PDB entry 6I4X | X-ray diffraction, 2.69 A resolution | chains B and C of the 4 polymer chains in the assembly

[Chain B]
Name: Elongin-B
Organism: Homo sapiens
UniProtKB: Q15370 (ELOB_HUMAN), isoform Q15370-2; residue numbers follow UniProt; this construct covers 1-104
Amino-acid sequence (104 residues; row label = number of the first residue in the row):
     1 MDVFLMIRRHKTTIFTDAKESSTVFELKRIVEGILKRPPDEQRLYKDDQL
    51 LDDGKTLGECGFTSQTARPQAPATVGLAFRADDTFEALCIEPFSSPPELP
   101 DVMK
Not modelled in the structure: 104
Modified residues: Cys89 (S-(dimethylarsenic)cysteine; CAS)
UniProt features mapped onto this chain:
  - modified residue: Met1 (N-acetylmethionine), Thr84 (Phosphothreonine)

[Chain C]
Name: Elongin-C
Organism: Homo sapiens
UniProtKB: Q15369 (ELOC_HUMAN); residues 17-112 here = UniProt positions 17-112
Amino-acid sequence (97 residues; row label = number of the first residue in the row):
    16 MMYVKLISSDGHEFIVKREHALTSGTIKAMLSGPGQFAENETNEVNFREI
    66 PSHVLSKVCMYFTYKVRYTNSSTEIPEFPIAPEIALELLMAANFLDC
Not modelled in the structure: 16, 47-56
Sequence notes: initiating methionine (16)

[How chain B and chain C interact]
Contacting residue pairs - 50 pairs, chain B then chain C:
  Phe4(B) - Thr78(C)
  Arg8(B) - His27(C)
  Lys11(B) - Asp25(C)  hydrogen bond (side chain-backbone)
  Lys11(B) - Gly26(C)
  Lys11(B) - His27(C)  hydrogen bond (backbone-side chain)
  Lys11(B) - Glu28(C)  hydrogen bond (backbone-backbone)
  Thr12(B) - Glu28(C)
  Thr12(B) - Ile30(C)
  Thr13(B) - Glu28(C)  hydrogen bond (backbone-backbone)
  Thr13(B) - Phe29(C)
  Thr13(B) - Ile30(C)  hydrogen bond (backbone-backbone)
  Ile14(B) - Ile30(C)
  Phe15(B) - Phe29(C)  hydrophobic
  Phe15(B) - Ile30(C)  hydrogen bond (backbone-backbone)
  Phe15(B) - Ser71(C)
  Phe15(B) - Cys74(C)  hydrophobic
  Phe15(B) - Met75(C)  hydrophobic
  Thr16(B) - Tyr18(C)  hydrogen bond
  Ile34(B) - Tyr18(C)
  Ile34(B) - Ile30(C)  hydrophobic
  Leu35(B) - Ile30(C)  hydrophobic
  Pro69(B) - Met75(C)
  Pro69(B) - Thr78(C)
  Pro69(B) - Tyr79(C)
  Gln70(B) - Lys72(C)
  Gln70(B) - Met75(C)
  Gln70(B) - Tyr79(C)
  Gln70(B) - Pro91(C)
  Gln70(B) - Phe93(C)
  Gln70(B) - Pro94(C)
  Pro72(B) - Met75(C)
  Glu91(B) - His27(C)
  Pro92(B) - His27(C)  hydrogen bond (backbone-side chain)
  Phe93(B) - His27(C)
  Phe93(B) - Phe29(C)  hydrophobic
  Phe93(B) - Ser67(C)
  Phe93(B) - His68(C)
  Phe93(B) - Ser71(C)
  Ser94(B) - Asp25(C)
  Ser94(B) - Pro66(C)
  Ser94(B) - Ser67(C)  hydrogen bond (backbone-side chain)
  Ser94(B) - His68(C)  hydrogen bond
  Ser95(B) - His68(C)
  Pro96(B) - His68(C)
  Pro96(B) - Glu98(C)
  Pro97(B) - Glu102(C)
  Leu99(B) - Glu98(C)
  Pro100(B) - Leu101(C)  hydrophobic
  Met103(B) - Pro97(C)
  Met103(B) - Leu101(C)  hydrophobic
Other interface residues (no listed pair), chain B (27 interface residues in all): Met6, Asp17, Ile30, Ala71
Other interface residues (no listed pair), chain C (27 interface residues in all): Lys32, Arg82, Tyr83, Glu92

[Summary]
The chain B/chain C interface involves 27 residues from each chain; the contacts include 10 hydrogen bonds.
Polar contacts include Lys11(B)-Asp25(C), Lys11(B)-His27(C) and Thr16(B)-Tyr18(C).
Here chain B is Elongin-B and chain C is Elongin-C, both from Homo sapiens. Entry 6I4X (Crystal structure of
SOCS2:Elongin C:Elongin B in complex with erythropoietin receptor peptide) was determined by X-ray diffraction
together with 6I5J and 6I5N from the same study.
